Entry 7UHE (X-ray diffraction, 1.66 A resolution); this record covers chains B and C of the 4 polymer chains in the assembly.

Chain B:
Protein: C-terminal tail of Transcription initiation factor TFIID subunit 2
Notes: fragment: C-terminal tail
UniProt: P23255 (TAF2_YEAST); residue numbers follow UniProt; this construct covers 1392-1403
Amino-acid sequence (12 residues; numbered 1392 to 1403; the number before each row is that of its first residue):
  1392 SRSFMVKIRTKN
Disordered / not traced: 1392, 1402-1403
What the authors report for this chain:
  - contacts within the chain: K1398-R1400 (hydrogen bond)
  - mutagenesis - V1397D, I1399D: abolished binding to Taf14YEATS

Chain C:
Protein: Transcription initiation factor TFIID subunit 14
Notes: fragment: ET domain
UniProt: P35189 (TAF14_YEAST); residues 166-241 here correspond to UniProt positions 168-243 (UniProt number = residue number + 2)
Amino-acid sequence (76 residues; numbered 166 to 241; the number before each row is that of its first residue):
   166 GSASTVKGSVDLEKLAFGLTKLNEDDLVGVVQMVTDNKTPEMNVTNNVEE
   216 GEFIIDLYSLPEGLLKSLWDYVKKNT
Disordered / not traced: 166-167
Curated features (UniProtKB/Swiss-Prot):
  - cross-link: K179 (Glycyl lysine isopeptide (Lys-Gly) (interchain with G-Cter in ubiquitin))

Interface between chain B and chain C:
Contacting residue pairs - 5 pairs, chain B then chain C:
  F1395(B) with E189(C); V193(C), hydrophobic
  M1396(B) with D190(C)
  K1398(B) with Q197(C), hydrogen bond (backbone-side chain)
  R1400(B) with Q197(C), hydrogen bond
Interface residues without a listed pair, chain B (5 interface residues in all): I1399
Interface residues without a listed pair, chain C (5 interface residues in all): D201
Interface features reported in the paper:
  - hot spots on chain B (mutagenesis) - V1397D, I1399D: decreased binding to Transcription initiation factor TFIID subunit 14 (chain C)

In short:
The chain B/chain C interface involves 5 residues from each chain, with 2 hydrogen bonds. Among the polar
pairs are K1398(B)-Q197(C) and R1400(B)-Q197(C). From the paper: V1397D and I1399D of chain B abolish binding
to Taf14YEATS; contacts within the chain involving R1400(B) and K1398(B).
Chain B is C-terminal tail of Transcription initiation factor TFIID subunit 2 and chain C is Transcription
initiation factor TFIID subunit 14; the structure, Taf14 ET domain in complex with C-terminal tail of Taf2,
was determined by X-ray diffraction.
